2I8U - chains A and B; structure by X-ray diffraction, 1.40 A resolution.

== Chain A (and B) ==
Molecule: GDP-mannose mannosyl hydrolase
Source organism: Escherichia coli
Notes: chain B of this document is another copy of the same molecule, construct and numbering; everything in this record applies to it too
Reference sequence: Q6XQ58 (Q6XQ58_ECOLI); residue numbers follow UniProt; this construct covers 1-167
Amino-acid sequence (167 residues; numbered 1 to 167; the number before each row is that of its first residue):
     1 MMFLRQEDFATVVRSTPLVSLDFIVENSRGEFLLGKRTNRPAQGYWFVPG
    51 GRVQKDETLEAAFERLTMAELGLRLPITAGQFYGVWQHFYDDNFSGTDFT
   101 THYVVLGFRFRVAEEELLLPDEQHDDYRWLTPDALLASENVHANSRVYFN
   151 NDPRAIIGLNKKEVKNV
Disordered / not traced: 150-167 (chain B: 1, 151-167)
Ion coordination: Ca2+: Gly50, Glu70, Gln123 (together with GDP)
Residues lining bound ligands: GDP (guanosine-5'-diphosphate): Met2, Phe3, Leu4, Arg5, Gln6, Phe9, Arg37, Asn39, Arg40, Gly50, Gly51, Arg52, Glu70, Phe94, Tyr103, Gln123

== Interface between chain A and chain B ==
Pairs across the interface (52):
  Leu4(A) - Ser15(B)
  Thr11(A) - Thr11(B)
  Val12(A) - Ser15(B)
  Val12(A) - Thr16(B)
  Val13(A) - Lys55(B)  hydrogen bond (backbone-side chain)
  Arg14(A) - Met2(B)
  Arg14(A) - Lys55(B)  hydrogen bond (backbone-side chain)
  Ser15(A) - Met2(B)
  Ser15(A) - Leu4(B)
  Ser15(A) - Val12(B)
  Ser15(A) - Lys55(B)
  Thr16(A) - Val12(B)
  Thr16(A) - Thr16(B)
  Thr16(A) - Arg52(B)  hydrogen bond
  Thr16(A) - Lys55(B)
  Pro17(A) - Val53(B)
  Pro17(A) - Gln54(B)
  Pro17(A) - Lys55(B)
  Val19(A) - Val19(B)  hydrophobic
  Arg52(A) - Thr16(B)  hydrogen bond
  Val53(A) - Pro17(B)
  Gln54(A) - Pro17(B)
  Gln54(A) - His102(B)
  Lys55(A) - Val13(B)  hydrogen bond (side chain-backbone)
  Lys55(A) - Arg14(B)  hydrogen bond (side chain-backbone)
  Lys55(A) - Ser15(B)
  Lys55(A) - Thr16(B)
  Lys55(A) - Pro17(B)
  Lys55(A) - Thr100(B)  hydrogen bond (side chain-backbone)
  Lys55(A) - His102(B)
  Asp56(A) - Phe89(B)
  Asp56(A) - Thr100(B)  hydrogen bond
  Asp56(A) - His102(B)  hydrogen bond (backbone-side chain)
  Glu57(A) - His102(B)
  Thr58(A) - Gln87(B)
  Leu59(A) - Val85(B)  hydrophobic
  Leu59(A) - Gln87(B)  hydrogen bond (backbone-side chain)
  Glu60(A) - Gln87(B)  hydrogen bond
  Phe82(A) - Phe82(B)  hydrophobic
  Val85(A) - Leu59(B)  hydrophobic
  Val85(A) - Leu106(B)  hydrophobic
  Gln87(A) - Thr58(B)
  Gln87(A) - Leu59(B)  hydrogen bond (side chain-backbone)
  Gln87(A) - Glu60(B)  hydrogen bond
  Phe89(A) - Asp56(B)
  Thr100(A) - Lys55(B)  hydrogen bond (backbone-side chain)
  Thr100(A) - Asp56(B)  hydrogen bond
  His102(A) - Gln54(B)
  His102(A) - Lys55(B)
  His102(A) - Asp56(B)  hydrogen bond (side chain-backbone)
  His102(A) - Glu57(B)
  Leu106(A) - Val85(B)  hydrophobic
Other interface residues (no listed pair), chain A (29 interface residues in all): Met1, Asp8, Thr101, Val104
Other interface residues (no listed pair), chain B (29 interface residues in all): Asp8, Thr101, Val104

== In short ==
The chain A/chain B interface involves 29 residues from each chain, with 16 hydrogen bonds. Polar pairs
include Val13(A)-Lys55(B), Arg14(A)-Lys55(B) and Thr16(A)-Arg52(B). Ligands of chain A: GDP. The Ca2+ site is
built by Gly50(A), Glu70(A) and Gln123(A).
Both chains are GDP-mannose mannosyl hydrolase (Escherichia coli). Entry 2I8U (GDP-mannose mannosyl
hydrolase-calcium-GDP product complex) was determined by X-ray diffraction together with 2I8T from the same
study.
